PDB entry 1DVA | X-ray diffraction, 3.00 A resolution | chains H and L of the 3 polymer chains in the assembly

# Chain H
Name: Des-gla factor viia (heavy chain)
Organism: Homo sapiens
Notes: EC 3.4.21.21
Reference sequence: P08709 (FA7_HUMAN); the construct lacks a stretch of the UniProt sequence and is renumbered around it, so the offset changes along the chain: 16-35 = UniProt 213-232; 37-60 = UniProt 233-256; 61-129 = UniProt 261-329; 134-147 = UniProt 337-350; 5 more segments
Sequence (254 residues; row label = number of the first residue in the row; note: 11 numbers in that range are skipped by the numbering (no residue carries them; nothing is unmodelled there); a row labelled like 60A-60D holds insertion residues (60A, then the next letters in order)):
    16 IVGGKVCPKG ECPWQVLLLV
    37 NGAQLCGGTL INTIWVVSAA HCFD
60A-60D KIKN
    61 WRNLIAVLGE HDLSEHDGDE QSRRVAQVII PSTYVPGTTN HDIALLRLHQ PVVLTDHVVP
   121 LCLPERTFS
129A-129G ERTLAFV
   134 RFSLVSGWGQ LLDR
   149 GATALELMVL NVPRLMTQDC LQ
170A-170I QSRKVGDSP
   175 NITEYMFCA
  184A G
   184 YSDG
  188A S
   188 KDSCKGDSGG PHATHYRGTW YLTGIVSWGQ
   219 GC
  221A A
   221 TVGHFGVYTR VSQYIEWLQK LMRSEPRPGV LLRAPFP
Disulfides: Cys22-Cys27, Cys42-Cys58, Cys168-Cys182, Cys191-Cys220
Metal / ion sites: Ca2+: Glu70, Asp72, Glu75, Asp77, Glu80
Residues lining bound ligands: 0Z6 (D-phenylalanyl-N-[(2S,3S)-6-{[amino(iminio)methyl]amino}-1-chloro-2-hydroxyhexan-3-yl]-L-phenylalaninamide): His57, Gly97, Thr98, Thr99, Asp102, Pro170I, Asp189, Ser190, Cys191, Lys192, Gly193, Asp194, Ser195, Val213, Ser214, Trp215, Gly216, Gln217, Gly219, Cys220, Gly226
Curated features (UniProtKB/Swiss-Prot):
  - active site (Charge relay system): His57, Asp102, Ser195
  - binding site (substrate): Asp189
  - glycosylation: Asn175 (N-linked (GlcNAc...) asparagine)

# Chain L
Name: Des-gla factor viia (light chain)
Organism: Homo sapiens
Notes: EC 3.4.21.21
Reference sequence: P08709 (FA7_HUMAN); residues 42-142 here correspond to UniProt positions 102-202 (UniProt number = residue number + 60)
Sequence (101 residues; row label = number of the first residue in the row):
    42 ISYSDGDQCA SSPCQNGGSC KDQLQSYICF CLPAFEGRNC ETHKDDQLIC VNENGGCEQY
   102 CSDHTGTKRS CRCHEGYSLL ADGVSCTPTV EYPCGKIPIL E
Disulfides: Cys50-Cys61, Cys55-Cys70, Cys72-Cys81, Cys91-Cys102, Cys98-Cys112, Cys114-Cys127
Glycans and other covalent adducts: glycan linked to Ser52; alpha-L-fucopyranose (FUC) linked to Ser60
Metal / ion sites: Ca2+: Asp46, Gly47, Gln49, Asp63, Gln64
Curated features (UniProtKB/Swiss-Prot):
  - site: Ser53 (Important for S-112 for O-xylosylation)
  - modified residue: Asp63 (3R: -3-hydroxyaspartate)
  - glycosylation: Ser52 (O-linked (Glc...) serine), Ser60 (O-linked (Fuc) serine)

# How chain H and chain L interact
Residue-residue contacts - 40 pairs, chain H then chain L:
  Lys24(H) - Ile140(L)
  Gly25(H) - Ile138(L)
  Glu26(H) - Leu141(L)
  Trp29(H) - Gly136(L)
  Trp29(H) - Ile138(L)  hydrophobic
  Leu114(H) - Tyr133(L)
  Thr115(H) - Tyr133(L)
  Asp116(H) - Tyr133(L)  hydrogen bond
  Asp116(H) - Pro139(L)
  Asp116(H) - Ile140(L)
  His117(H) - Ile140(L)
  Val119(H) - Pro134(L)
  Val119(H) - Lys137(L)
  Val119(H) - Pro139(L)  hydrophobic
  Pro120(H) - Cys135(L)
  Pro120(H) - Gly136(L)
  Leu121(H) - Cys135(L)
  Cys122(H) - Cys135(L)  disulfide
  Cys122(H) - Gly136(L)
  Leu123(H) - Tyr101(L)  hydrogen bond (backbone-side chain)
  Leu123(H) - His115(L)  hydrogen bond (backbone-side chain)
  Pro124(H) - Tyr101(L)
  Glu125(H) - Tyr101(L)  hydrogen bond (backbone-side chain)
  Glu125(H) - Arg113(L)  salt bridge
  Phe128(H) - Asn95(L)
  Phe128(H) - Gln100(L)
  Phe128(H) - Tyr101(L)  hydrophobic
  Thr129C(H) - Asn95(L)  hydrogen bond
  Tyr203(H) - Glu99(L)
  Arg204(H) - Cys98(L)  hydrogen bond (side chain-backbone)
  Arg204(H) - Glu99(L)
  Gly205(H) - Gly136(L)
  Gly205(H) - Lys137(L)  hydrogen bond (backbone-side chain)
  Thr206(H) - Tyr118(L)
  Thr206(H) - Cys135(L)
  Thr206(H) - Gly136(L)
  Thr206(H) - Lys137(L)  hydrogen bond
  Trp207(H) - Gly136(L)  hydrogen bond (backbone-backbone)
  Trp207(H) - Ile138(L)
  Tyr208(H) - Gln100(L)
Also at the interface, not in a pair above, chain H (25 interface residues in all): Pro28, Arg129B
Also at the interface, not in a pair above, chain L (20 interface residues in all): Val92, Glu94, Gly97
Disulfides between the chains: Cys122(H)-Cys135(L)

# Summary
25 residues of chain H and 20 residues of chain L are in contact, with 1 disulfide bond, 9 hydrogen bonds and
1 salt bridge. Polar contacts include Glu125(H)-Arg113(L), Asp116(H)-Tyr133(L) and Leu123(H)-Tyr101(L). Chain
H binds compound 0Z6. Covalently linked alpha-L-fucopyranose: at Ser60(L).
Here chain H is Des-gla factor viia (heavy chain) and chain L is Des-gla factor viia (light chain), both from
Homo sapiens. Entry 1DVA (Crystal Structure of the Complex Between the Peptide Exosite Inhibitor E-76 and
Coagulation Factor VIIA) was determined by X-ray diffraction.
